4YNQ - chains A and B of the 4 polymer chains in the assembly; structure by X-ray diffraction, 2.80 A resolution.

== Chain A (and B) ==
Molecule: Three-prime repair exonuclease 1
Source organism: Mus musculus
Notes: EC 3.1.11.2; fragment: catalytic domain; chain B of this document is another copy of the same molecule, construct and numbering; everything in this record applies to it too
UniProtKB: Q91XB0 (TREX1_MOUSE); residues 1-235 here = UniProt positions 1-235
Amino-acid sequence (235 residues; numbered 1 to 235; the number before each row is that of its first residue):
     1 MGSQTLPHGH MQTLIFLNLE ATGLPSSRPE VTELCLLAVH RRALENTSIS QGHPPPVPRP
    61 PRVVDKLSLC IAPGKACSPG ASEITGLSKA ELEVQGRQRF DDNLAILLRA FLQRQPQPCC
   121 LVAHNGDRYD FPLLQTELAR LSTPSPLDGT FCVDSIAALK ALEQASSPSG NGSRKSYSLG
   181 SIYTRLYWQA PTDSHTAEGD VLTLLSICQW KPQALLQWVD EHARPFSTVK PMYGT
Disordered / not traced: 1-4, 167-170 (chain B: 1-4, 169-173, 235)
Differences from the reference sequence: engineered mutation Asn18 (Asp in Q91XB0)
Metal / ion sites: Mg2+: Asn18 (shared with 2 residues of chain E)
Reported in the primary citation:
  - binding site for the 21-nt DNA strand: Arg128, Trp218, Arg224
  - binding site for the 21-nt DNA strand: Arg128, Ser176, Tyr177, His222
  - binding site for the 20-nt DNA strand: Arg128
  - binding site for the 20-nt DNA strand: Ile156, Lys160, Arg174
  - disease-associated variants - R128H (citing earlier work)
  - Mg2+ coordination: Asn18
  - mutagenesis - D18N: abolished catalytic activity on dsDNA (citing earlier work)

== How chain A and chain B interact ==
Pairs across the interface (77):
  Glu33(A) - Arg62(B)  salt bridge
  His40(A) - Val94(B)
  His40(A) - Gln95(B)
  Arg42(A) - Glu91(B)  salt bridge
  Arg42(A) - Val94(B)
  Ala43(A) - Gln95(B)
  Arg62(A) - Glu33(B)  salt bridge
  Arg62(A) - Thr85(B)  hydrogen bond (side chain-backbone)
  Arg62(A) - Gly86(B)
  Arg62(A) - Leu87(B)
  Arg62(A) - His195(B)
  Arg62(A) - Thr196(B)
  Val63(A) - Leu87(B)  hydrophobic
  Val63(A) - Gln95(B)
  Val64(A) - Ser68(B)
  Val64(A) - Cys70(B)
  Asp65(A) - Ser68(B)
  Asp65(A) - Leu69(B)
  Asp65(A) - Cys70(B)  hydrogen bond (side chain-backbone)
  Asp65(A) - Arg97(B)  salt bridge
  Lys66(A) - Lys66(B)
  Lys66(A) - Leu67(B)
  Lys66(A) - Ser68(B)  hydrogen bond (backbone-backbone)
  Lys66(A) - Glu198(B)  salt bridge
  Leu67(A) - Lys66(B)
  Ser68(A) - Asp65(B)
  Ser68(A) - Lys66(B)  hydrogen bond (backbone-backbone)
  Leu69(A) - Asp65(B)
  Leu69(A) - Phe111(B)  hydrophobic
  Cys70(A) - Val63(B)  hydrophobic
  Cys70(A) - Val64(B)
  Cys70(A) - Asp65(B)  hydrogen bond (backbone-side chain)
  Cys70(A) - Arg114(B)  hydrogen bond (backbone-side chain)
  Ile71(A) - Arg114(B)
  Thr85(A) - Arg62(B)  hydrogen bond (backbone-side chain)
  Gly86(A) - Arg62(B)
  Leu87(A) - Arg62(B)
  Glu91(A) - Arg42(B)  salt bridge
  Val94(A) - His40(B)
  Val94(A) - Arg42(B)
  Gln95(A) - His40(B)
  Gln95(A) - Ala43(B)
  Gln95(A) - Val63(B)
  Gly96(A) - Pro116(B)
  Arg97(A) - Asp65(B)  salt bridge
  Arg97(A) - Gln115(B)  hydrogen bond
  Arg97(A) - Pro116(B)
  Gln98(A) - Gln113(B)  hydrogen bond (side chain-backbone)
  Gln98(A) - Arg114(B)  hydrogen bond (backbone-side chain)
  Arg99(A) - Arg114(B)  hydrogen bond (backbone-side chain)
  Asn103(A) - Ala110(B)  hydrogen bond (side chain-backbone)
  Asn103(A) - Gln113(B)
  Asn103(A) - Arg114(B)
  Leu104(A) - Arg114(B)
  Ile106(A) - Ile106(B)  hydrophobic
  Leu107(A) - Leu107(B)  hydrophobic
  Leu107(A) - Ala110(B)  hydrophobic
  Leu107(A) - Phe111(B)  hydrophobic
  Ala110(A) - Asn103(B)  hydrogen bond (backbone-side chain)
  Ala110(A) - Leu107(B)  hydrophobic
  Phe111(A) - Leu69(B)  hydrophobic
  Phe111(A) - Leu107(B)
  Gln113(A) - Gln98(B)  hydrogen bond (backbone-side chain)
  Gln113(A) - Asn103(B)
  Arg114(A) - Cys70(B)  hydrogen bond (side chain-backbone)
  Arg114(A) - Ile71(B)
  Arg114(A) - Gln98(B)  hydrogen bond (side chain-backbone)
  Arg114(A) - Arg99(B)  hydrogen bond (side chain-backbone)
  Arg114(A) - Asp101(B)  salt bridge
  Arg114(A) - Asn103(B)
  Arg114(A) - Leu104(B)
  Gln115(A) - Arg97(B)  hydrogen bond
  Pro116(A) - Arg97(B)
  His195(A) - Arg62(B)
  Thr196(A) - Arg62(B)
  Glu198(A) - Lys66(B)  salt bridge
  Glu198(A) - Glu198(B)
Interface residues without a listed pair, chain A (41 interface residues in all): Thr13, Asn46, Leu92, Asp101
Interface residues without a listed pair, chain B (40 interface residues in all): Thr13, Leu92, Gly96

== Overview ==
41 residues of chain A face 40 of chain B across their interface; the contacts include 18 hydrogen bonds and 9
salt bridges. Among the polar pairs are Glu33(A)-Arg62(B), Arg42(A)-Glu91(B) and Asp65(A)-Arg97(B). The paper
reports a binding site for the 21-nt DNA strand at Arg128(A), Trp218(A) and Arg224(A) among others; D18N of
chain A abolishes catalytic activity on dsDNA.
Both chains are Three-prime repair exonuclease 1 (Mus musculus). Entry 4YNQ (TREX1-dsDNA complex) was
determined by X-ray diffraction.
